PDB entry 7Z75 | X-ray diffraction, 2.59 A resolution | chain A

Chain A:
Name: Phosphatidylinositol 4-phosphate 3-kinase C2 domain-containing subunit alpha
From: Mus musculus
Notes: EC 2.7.1.137, 2.7.1.153, 2.7.1.154
UniProtKB: Q61194 (P3C2A_MOUSE); the construct has insertions or renumbered stretches relative to UniProt, so the offset changes along the chain: 1-158 = UniProt 375-532; 271-275 = UniProt 545-549; 284-1018 = UniProt 666-1400
Chain sequence (910 residues; each row starts with the number of its first residue; note: 108 numbers in that range are skipped by the numbering (no residue carries them; nothing is unmodelled there)):
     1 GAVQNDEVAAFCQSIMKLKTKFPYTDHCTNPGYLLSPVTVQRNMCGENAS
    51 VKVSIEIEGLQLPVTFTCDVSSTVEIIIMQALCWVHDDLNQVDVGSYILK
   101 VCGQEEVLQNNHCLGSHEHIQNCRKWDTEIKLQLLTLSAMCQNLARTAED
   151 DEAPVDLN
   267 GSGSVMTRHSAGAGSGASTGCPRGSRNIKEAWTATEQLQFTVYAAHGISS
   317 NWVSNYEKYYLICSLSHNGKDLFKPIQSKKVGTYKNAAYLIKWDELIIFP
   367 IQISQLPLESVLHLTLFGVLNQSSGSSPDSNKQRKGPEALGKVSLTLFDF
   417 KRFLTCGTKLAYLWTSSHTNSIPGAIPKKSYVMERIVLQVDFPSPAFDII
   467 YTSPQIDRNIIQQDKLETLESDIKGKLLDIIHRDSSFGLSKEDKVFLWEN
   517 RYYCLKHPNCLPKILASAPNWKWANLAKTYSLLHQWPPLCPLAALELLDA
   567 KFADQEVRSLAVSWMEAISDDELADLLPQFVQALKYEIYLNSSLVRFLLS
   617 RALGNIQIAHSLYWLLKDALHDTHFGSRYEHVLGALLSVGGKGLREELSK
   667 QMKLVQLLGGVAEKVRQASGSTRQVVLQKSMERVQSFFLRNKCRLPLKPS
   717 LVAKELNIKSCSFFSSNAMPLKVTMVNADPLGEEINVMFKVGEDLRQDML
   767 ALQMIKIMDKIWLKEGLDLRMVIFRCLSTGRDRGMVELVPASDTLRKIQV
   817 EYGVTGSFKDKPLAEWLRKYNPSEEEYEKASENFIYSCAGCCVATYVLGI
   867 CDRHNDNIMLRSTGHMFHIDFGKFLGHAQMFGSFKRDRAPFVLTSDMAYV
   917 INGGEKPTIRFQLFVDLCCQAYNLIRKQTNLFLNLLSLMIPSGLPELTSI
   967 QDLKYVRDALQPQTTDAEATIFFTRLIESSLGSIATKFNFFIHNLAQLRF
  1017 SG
Not modelled in the structure: 1, 43-48, 267-291, 390-401, 432-447, 478, 895-904, 1007-1018
Differences from the reference sequence: engineered mutation G1 (Phe375 in Q61194), A2 (Glu376 in Q61194), A427 (Leu809 in Q61194); linker (267-270, 276-283); conflict G286 (Ala668 in Q61194), A353 (Phe735 in Q61194), A354 (Phe736 in Q61194)
Small-molecule neighbours: PITCOIN3 (IG3; N-[4-[3-(methylsulfonylamino)phenyl]-1,3-thiazol-2-yl]-2-[4-oxidanylidene-3-(2-phenylethyl)pteridin-2-yl]sulfanyl-ethanamide): F730, S731, K738, E749, E750, N752, M754, F790, V802, E803, L804, V805, P806, A807, S808, D809, T810, M875, F883, I885
What the authors report for this chain:
  - binding site for PITCOIN3: F730, K738, E749, N752, M754, F790, L804, V805, P806, S808, M875, I885
  - specificity-determining residues: S731, N752, L804 (by similarity / conservation)

Summary:
Ligands of chain A: PITCOIN3. From the paper: a binding site for PITCOIN3 at F730, K738 and E749 among others;
specificity determinants S731, N752 and L804.
Chain A is Phosphatidylinositol 4-phosphate 3-kinase C2 domain-containing subunit alpha (Mus musculus); the
structure, PI3KC2a core in complex with PITCOIN3, was determined by X-ray diffraction, deposited together with
7Z74 and 8A9I.
